PDB entry 6JQ0 | electron microscopy, 3.54 A resolution | chains E and F of the 7 polymer chains in the assembly

== Chain E (and F) ==
Protein: Uncharacterized AAA domain-containing protein C31G5.19
Organism: Schizosaccharomyces pombe 972h-
Notes: chain F of this document is another copy of the same molecule, construct and numbering; everything in this record applies to it too
UniProtKB: O14114 (YEJJ_SCHPO); numbering as in UniProt (aligned over 1-1190)
Amino-acid sequence (1198 residues; row label = number of the first residue in the row; numbers below 1 keep their minus sign (Gly-7 is residue -7)):
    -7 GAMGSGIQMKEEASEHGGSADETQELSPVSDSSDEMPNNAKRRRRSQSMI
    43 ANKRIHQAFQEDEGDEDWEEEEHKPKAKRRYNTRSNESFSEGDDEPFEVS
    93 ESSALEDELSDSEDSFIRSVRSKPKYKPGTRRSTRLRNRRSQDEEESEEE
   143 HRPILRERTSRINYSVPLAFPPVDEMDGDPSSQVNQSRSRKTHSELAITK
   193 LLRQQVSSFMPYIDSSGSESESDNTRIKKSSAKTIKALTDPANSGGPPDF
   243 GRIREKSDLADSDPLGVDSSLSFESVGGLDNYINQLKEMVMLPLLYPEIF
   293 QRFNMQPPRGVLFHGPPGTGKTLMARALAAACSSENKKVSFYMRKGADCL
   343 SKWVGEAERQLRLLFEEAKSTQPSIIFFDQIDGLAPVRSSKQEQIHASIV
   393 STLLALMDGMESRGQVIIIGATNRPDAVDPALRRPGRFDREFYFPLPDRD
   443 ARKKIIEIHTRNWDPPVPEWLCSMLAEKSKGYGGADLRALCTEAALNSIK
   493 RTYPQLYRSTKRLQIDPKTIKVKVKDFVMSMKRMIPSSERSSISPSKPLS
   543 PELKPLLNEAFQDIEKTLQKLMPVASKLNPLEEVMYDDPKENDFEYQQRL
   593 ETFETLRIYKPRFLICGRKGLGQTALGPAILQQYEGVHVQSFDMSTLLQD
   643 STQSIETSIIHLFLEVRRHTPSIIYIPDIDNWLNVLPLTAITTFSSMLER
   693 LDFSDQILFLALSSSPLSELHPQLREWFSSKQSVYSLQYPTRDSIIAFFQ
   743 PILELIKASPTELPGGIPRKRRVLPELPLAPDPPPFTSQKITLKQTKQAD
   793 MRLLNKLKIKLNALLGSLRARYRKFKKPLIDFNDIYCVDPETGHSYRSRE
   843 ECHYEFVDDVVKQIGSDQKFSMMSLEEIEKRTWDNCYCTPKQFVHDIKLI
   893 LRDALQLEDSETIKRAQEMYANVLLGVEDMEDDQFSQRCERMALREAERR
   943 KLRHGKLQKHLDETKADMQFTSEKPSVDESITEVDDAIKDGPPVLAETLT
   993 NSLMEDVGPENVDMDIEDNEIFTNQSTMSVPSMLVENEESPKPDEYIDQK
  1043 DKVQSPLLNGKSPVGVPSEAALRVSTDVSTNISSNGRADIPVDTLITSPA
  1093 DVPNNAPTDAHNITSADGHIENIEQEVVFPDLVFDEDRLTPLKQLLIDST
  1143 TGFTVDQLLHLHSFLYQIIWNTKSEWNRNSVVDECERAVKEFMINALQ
Not modelled in the structure: -7 to 255, 774-1127, 1187-1190 (chain F: -7 to 264, 286-293, 568-600, 773-1129, 1187-1190)
Construct notes: expression tag (-7 to 0); engineered mutation Gln372 (Glu in O14114)
Residues lining bound ligands:
  - ATP (adenosine-5'-triphosphate), molecule 1: Ser267, Val268, Gly269, Pro308, Pro309, Gly310, Thr311, Gly312, Lys313, Thr314, Leu315, Asn415, Ile447, His451, Gly476, Ala477, Arg480
  - ATP, molecule 2: Asp400, Arg426, Arg429
Swiss-Prot annotation at these positions:
  - binding site (ATP): Pro309 to Thr314
  - mutagenesis: Trp345 (W345A: Severely impairs histone deposition activity), Glu385 (E385A: Severely impairs histone deposition activity), Glu900 (E900A: Severely impairs histone deposition activity)
From the paper describing this entry:
  - binding site for unknown substrate: Trp345
  - mutagenesis - W345A, E385A: unchanged catalytic activity on ATP
  - mutagenesis - W345A, E385A: unchanged binding to histone

== How chain E and chain F interact ==
Residue-residue contacts (106):
  Glu280(E) with Leu488(F); Tyr499(F), hydrogen bond
  Met283(E) with Ser501(F); Thr502(F)
  Leu284(E) with Leu498(F); Tyr499(F), hydrophobic
  Leu287(E) with Thr502(F); Arg504(F), hydrogen bond (backbone-side chain)
  Tyr288(E) with Leu498(F); Arg504(F); Leu505(F), hydrogen bond (side chain-backbone)
  Glu290(E) with Arg504(F), salt bridge
  Ile291(E) with Ile491(F), hydrophobic; Ile507(F), hydrophobic; Pro509(F), hydrophobic
  Phe292(E) with Leu488(F), hydrophobic
  Arg294(E) with Asp456(F), salt bridge; Pro509(F), hydrogen bond (side chain-backbone); Lys510(F)
  Phe295(E) with Asn454(F); Ile512(F); Val514(F), hydrophobic
  Met297(E) with Thr484(F), hydrogen bond; Ala487(F), hydrophobic
  Gln298(E) with Arg480(F)
  Trp345(E) with Lys344(F)
  Val346(E) with Leu342(F), hydrophobic; Ser343(F)
  Arg354(E) with Ala339(F), hydrogen bond (side chain-backbone); Asp340(F), salt bridge
  Arg380(E) with Asp374(F), salt bridge; Asn415(F); Arg416(F), hydrogen bond (backbone-side chain)
  Ser382(E) with Lys383(F)
  Lys383(E) with Lys383(F), hydrogen bond (backbone-side chain)
  Gln384(E) with Lys383(F), hydrogen bond (backbone-side chain); Gln384(F)
  Glu385(E) with Lys383(F)
  Gln386(E) with Pro378(F); Gln384(F), hydrogen bond; His388(F)
  Ser393(E) with Gln372(F); Asp374(F)
  Ala397(E) with Gln372(F)
  Met402(E) with Arg318(F); Asp371(F)
  Ala423(E) with Asn415(F)
  Arg425(E) with Arg532(F), hydrogen bond (backbone-side chain)
  Arg426(E) with Gly310(F); Ala477(F)
  Pro427(E) with Ala477(F); Asp478(F); Ser529(F)
  Arg432(E) with Glu485(F), salt bridge
  Glu433(E) with Arg532(F), salt bridge
  Pro572(E) with Lys492(F), hydrogen bond (backbone-side chain); Arg525(F)
  Leu573(E) with Tyr499(F), hydrophobic
  Glu575(E) with Lys517(F), salt bridge; Met521(F)
  Val576(E) with Lys492(F); Arg493(F); Arg764(F), hydrogen bond (backbone-side chain)
  Met577(E) with Arg763(F); Arg764(F); Leu766(F), hydrophobic
  Tyr578(E) with Arg761(F); Arg763(F)
  Asp579(E) with Arg761(F); Lys762(F); Arg763(F); Arg764(F), salt bridge
  Glu583(E) with Lys517(F)
  Asn584(E) with Val516(F)
  Phe586(E) with Trp462(F), hydrophobic; Met466(F), hydrophobic; Val516(F), hydrophobic
  Tyr588(E) with Glu754(F); Leu755(F); Pro756(F), hydrophobic
  Arg591(E) with Leu747(F); Glu754(F), salt bridge; Pro756(F)
  Glu593(E) with Lys524(F), salt bridge
  Thr594(E) with Tyr1158(F)
  Phe595(E) with Tyr1158(F); Ile1161(F), hydrophobic; Trp1162(F), hydrophobic
  Arg599(E) with Trp1162(F)
  Tyr601(E) with Asp1148(F), hydrogen bond; Leu1151(F); His1152(F); Ser1155(F)
  Lys602(E) with Asp1148(F), salt bridge
  Thr649(E) with Leu640(F); Gln641(F)
  Ile652(E) with Ser637(F)
  His653(E) with Gln641(F), hydrogen bond (side chain-backbone)
  Thr681(E) with Val677(F)
  Thr684(E) with Asn673(F)
  Thr685(E) with Val677(F)
  Ser688(E) with Met636(F); Asp670(F)
  Arg692(E) with Asp635(F), salt bridge; Met636(F); Pro669(F)
Interface residues without a listed pair, chain E (78 interface residues in all): Pro299, Pro300, Glu327, Gly347, Glu350, Ser390, Leu398, Asp400, Gly401, Pro422, Asp431, Lys562, Asp580, Gln589, Leu592, Leu598, Gln645, Leu656, Arg660, Met689, Glu691, Asp694
Interface residues without a listed pair, chain F (91 interface residues in all): Pro309, Thr314, Ala317, Lys337, Phe369, Gly375, Pro496, Lys503, Gln506, Lys515, Ser533, Lys539, Lys611, Ser643, Asn676, Gly757, His1154, Gln1159

== Summary ==
78 residues of chain E face 91 of chain F across their interface, with 15 hydrogen bonds and 12 salt bridges.
Polar pairs include Glu290(E)-Arg504(F), Arg294(E)-Asp456(F) and Arg354(E)-Asp340(F). Chain E binds ATP. From
the paper: a binding site for unknown substrate at Trp345(E); W345A and E385A of chain E leave catalytic
activity on ATP unchanged.
Both chains are Uncharacterized AAA domain-containing protein C31G5.19 (Schizosaccharomyces pombe 972h-).
Entry 6JQ0 (CryoEM structure of Abo1 Walker B (E372Q) mutant hexamer - ATP complex) was determined by electron
microscopy (same publication as 6JPQ and 6JPU).
